9EK6 - chains A and G of the 4 polymer chains in the assembly; structure by X-ray diffraction, 2.22 A resolution.

# Chain A
Name: Major histocompatibility complex class I-related gene protein
From: Homo sapiens
UniProtKB: Q95460 (HMR1_HUMAN); residues 1-270 here correspond to UniProt positions 23-292 (UniProt number = residue number + 22)
Chain sequence (271 residues; row label = number of the first residue in the row; numbering starts at 0):
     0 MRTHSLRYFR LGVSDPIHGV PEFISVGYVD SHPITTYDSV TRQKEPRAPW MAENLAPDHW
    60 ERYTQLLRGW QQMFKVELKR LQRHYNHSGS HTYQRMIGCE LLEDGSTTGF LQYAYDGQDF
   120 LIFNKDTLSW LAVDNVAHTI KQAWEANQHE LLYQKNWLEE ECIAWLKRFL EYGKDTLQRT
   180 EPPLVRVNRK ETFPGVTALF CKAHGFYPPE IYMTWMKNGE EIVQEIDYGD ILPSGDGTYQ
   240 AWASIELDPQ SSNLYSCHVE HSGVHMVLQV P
Disordered / not traced: 190-195
Disulfide bonds: Cys98-Cys161, Cys200-Cys256
Glycans and other covalent adducts: thymine (TDR) linked to Lys43
Sequence notes: initiating methionine (0); conflict Ser261 (Cys283 in Q95460)
Small-molecule neighbours: thymine (TDR): Tyr7, Arg9, Ser24, Thr34, Tyr62, Leu66, Trp69, Arg94, Ile96
UniProt features mapped onto this chain:
  - binding site (5-(2-oxoethylideneamino)-6-(D-ribitylamino)uracil): Arg9, Ser24, Lys43, Arg94, Tyr152, Gln153
  - binding site (5-(2-oxopropylideneamino)-6-(D-ribitylamino)uracil): Arg9, Ser24, Lys43, Arg94, Tyr152, Gln153
  - binding site (7-hydroxy-6-methyl-8-(1-D-ribityl)lumazine): Arg9, Ser24, Lys43, Arg94, Tyr152, Gln153
  - binding site (8-(9H-purin-6-yl)-2-oxa-8-azabicyclo[3.3.1]nona-3,6-diene-4,6-dicarbaldehyde): Arg9, Lys43, His58, Arg94
  - binding site (2-amino-4-oxopteridine-6-carbaldehyde): Lys43
  - binding site (pyridoxal): Lys43
  - glycosylation: Asn85 (N-linked (GlcNAc...) asparagine)

# Chain G
Name: TCR alpha
From: Homo sapiens
Chain sequence (204 residues; each row starts with the number of its first residue; numbering starts at 0):
     0 MGQNIDQPTE MTATEGAIVQ INCTYQTSGF NGLFWYQQHA GEAPTFLSYN VLDGLEEKGR
    60 FSSFLSRSKG YSYLLLKELQ MKDSASYLCA VKDSNYQLIW GAGTKLIIKP DIQNPDPAVY
   120 QLRDSKSSDK SVCLFTDFDS QTNVSQSKDS DVYITDKCVL DMRSMDFKSN SAVAWSNKSD
   180 FACANAFNNS IIPEDTFFPS PESS
Disordered / not traced: 0, 202-203
Disulfide bonds: Cys22-Cys88, Cys132-Cys182

# Interface between chain A and chain G
Residue-residue contacts (28; chain A residue first):
  Arg61(A) with Asn94(G), hydrogen bond (side chain-backbone); Tyr95(G), hydrogen bond (side chain-backbone); Gln96(G)
  Tyr62(A) with Ser93(G), hydrogen bond (side chain-backbone); Asn94(G), hydrogen bond
  Leu65(A) with Tyr95(G), hydrophobic
  His148(A) with Tyr48(G); Glu55(G), salt bridge
  Leu151(A) with Val50(G); Leu51(G), hydrophobic
  Tyr152(A) with Asn30(G); Tyr48(G); Val50(G); Tyr95(G)
  Lys154(A) with Leu51(G)
  Asn155(A) with Phe29(G), hydrogen bond (side chain-backbone); Val50(G); Leu51(G); Arg66(G), hydrogen bond
  Trp156(A) with Asn30(G); Tyr95(G), hydrogen bond
  Glu159(A) with Arg66(G)
  Glu160(A) with Gly28(G); Phe29(G), hydrogen bond (side chain-backbone); Asn30(G); Ser93(G), hydrogen bond
  Trp164(A) with Ser93(G); Asn94(G)
Other interface residues (no listed pair), chain A (13 interface residues in all): Trp69

# Summary
13 residues of chain A face 12 of chain G across their interface; the contacts include 9 hydrogen bonds and 1
salt bridge. Polar contacts include His148(A)-Glu55(G), Arg61(A)-Asn94(G) and Arg61(A)-Tyr95(G). Covalently
linked thymine: at Lys43(A).
Here chain A is Major histocompatibility complex class I-related gene protein and chain G is TCR alpha, both
from Homo sapiens. Entry 9EK6 (Crystal structure of MAIT TCR in complex with MR1-5FU) was determined by X-ray
diffraction, deposited together with 9EK7.
